PDB entry 8FWZ | X-ray diffraction, 1.65 A resolution | chains A and B

Chain A (and B):
Protein: Hypoxanthine-guanine phosphoribosyltransferase
Source organism: Trypanosoma cruzi  (strain CL Brener)
Notes: EC 2.4.2.8; chain B of this document is another copy of the same molecule, construct and numbering; everything in this record applies to it too
UniProtKB: A0A7J6XZA2 (A0A7J6XZA2_TRYCR); residues 1-231 here correspond to UniProt positions 109-339 (UniProt number = residue number + 108)
Amino-acid sequence (231 residues; numbered 1 to 231; the number before each row is that of its first residue):
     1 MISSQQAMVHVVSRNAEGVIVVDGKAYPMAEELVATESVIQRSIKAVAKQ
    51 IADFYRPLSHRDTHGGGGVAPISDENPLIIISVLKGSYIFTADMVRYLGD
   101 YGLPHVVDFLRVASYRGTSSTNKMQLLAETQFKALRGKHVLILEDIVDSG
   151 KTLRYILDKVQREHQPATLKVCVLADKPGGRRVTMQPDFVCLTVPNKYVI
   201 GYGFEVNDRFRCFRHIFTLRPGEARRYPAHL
Unresolved in the structure: 1-9, 116-121 (chain B: 1-8, 114-124)
Residues lining bound ligands: YCE ([(2R)-2-hydroxy-3-{[(4-oxo-4,5-dihydro-3H-pyrrolo[3,2-d]pyrimidin-7-yl)methyl]amino}propyl]phosphonic acid): D145, I146, V147, D148, S149, G150, K151, T152, K177, K197, Y198, V199, F204, E205
From the paper describing this entry:
  - binding site for phosphate ion: L84 to G86, E205, R211
  - catalytic residues: D148 (citing earlier work)
  - specificity-determining residues: F204 (proposed by the authors, not directly observed)

Chain A / chain B interface:
Pairs across the interface (80; chain A residue first):
  K25(A) - G99(B)  hydrogen bond (side chain-backbone)
  T63(A) - A229(B)
  H64(A) - R226(B)
  D74(A) - R209(B)  hydrogen bond (backbone-side chain)
  D74(A) - Y227(B)
  E75(A) - R209(B)  hydrogen bond (backbone-side chain)
  E75(A) - Y227(B)
  P77(A) - R209(B)
  L84(A) - L84(B)  hydrophobic
  K85(A) - V107(B)  hydrogen bond (side chain-backbone)
  K85(A) - D108(B)  salt bridge
  K85(A) - F109(B)
  K85(A) - F132(B)
  Y88(A) - Y88(B)
  Y88(A) - T91(B)
  Y88(A) - A92(B)
  Y88(A) - V95(B)
  Y88(A) - F109(B)  hydrophobic
  I89(A) - A92(B)  hydrophobic
  I89(A) - R96(B)
  T91(A) - Y88(B)
  A92(A) - Y88(B)
  A92(A) - I89(B)  hydrophobic
  A92(A) - A92(B)  hydrophobic
  D93(A) - R96(B)  salt bridge
  V95(A) - Y88(B)
  V95(A) - C212(B)
  R96(A) - Q41(B)
  R96(A) - I89(B)
  R96(A) - D93(B)  salt bridge
  R96(A) - R96(B)
  R96(A) - Y202(B)
  R96(A) - C212(B)
  R96(A) - R214(B)
  Y97(A) - R214(B)
  G99(A) - K25(B)  hydrogen bond (backbone-side chain)
  D100(A) - R214(B)  salt bridge
  V106(A) - D208(B)
  V107(A) - K85(B)  hydrogen bond (backbone-side chain)
  V107(A) - Y88(B)
  V107(A) - D208(B)
  D108(A) - K85(B)  salt bridge
  D108(A) - R111(B)  salt bridge
  F109(A) - K85(B)
  F109(A) - Y88(B)  hydrophobic
  R111(A) - D108(B)  salt bridge
  R111(A) - Q131(B)
  L127(A) - Q131(B)
  Q131(A) - R111(B)
  Q131(A) - L127(B)
  Q131(A) - H230(B)
  F132(A) - K85(B)
  F132(A) - D208(B)
  F132(A) - L231(B)  hydrophobic
  K133(A) - L231(B)  hydrogen bond (backbone-backbone)
  A134(A) - H230(B)
  A134(A) - L231(B)
  Y202(A) - R96(B)
  D208(A) - V106(B)
  D208(A) - V107(B)
  D208(A) - F132(B)
  R209(A) - D74(B)  hydrogen bond (side chain-backbone)
  R209(A) - E75(B)  hydrogen bond (side chain-backbone)
  R209(A) - P77(B)
  C212(A) - V95(B)
  C212(A) - R96(B)
  C212(A) - G99(B)
  C212(A) - H105(B)
  R214(A) - R96(B)
  R214(A) - Y97(B)
  R214(A) - D100(B)  salt bridge
  R226(A) - H64(B)
  Y227(A) - D74(B)
  Y227(A) - E75(B)
  A229(A) - T63(B)
  H230(A) - A134(B)
  L231(A) - F132(B)
  L231(A) - K133(B)  hydrogen bond (backbone-backbone)
  L231(A) - A134(B)  hydrogen bond (backbone-backbone)
  L231(A) - L135(B)
Other interface residues (no listed pair), chain A (42 interface residues in all): Q41, H105, N207, P228
Other interface residues (no listed pair), chain B (43 interface residues in all): N207, P228

In short:
42 residues of chain A face 43 of chain B across their interface; the contacts include 11 hydrogen bonds and 8
salt bridges. Polar pairs include K85(A)-D108(B), D93(A)-R96(B) and D100(A)-R214(B). Bound to chain A:
compound YCE. The paper reports the catalytic residue D148(A); a binding site for phosphate ion at L84(A),
E205(A) and R211(A).
Both chains are Hypoxanthine-guanine phosphoribosyltransferase (Trypanosoma cruzi  (strain CL Brener)). Entry
8FWZ (Crystal structure of the Trypanosoma cruzi hypoxanthine-guanine-xanthine phosphoribosyltransferase
(HGXPRT), isoform D, bound to Hydroxypropyl-Lin-ImmH Phosphonate) was determined by X-ray diffraction (same
publication as 8FX0, 8FX1, 8FX2 and 8FX3).
